Entry 3WB1 (X-ray diffraction, 2.40 A resolution); this record covers chains A and D of the 4 polymer chains in the assembly.

[Chain A (and D)]
Name: Uncharacterized protein MJ0488
Source organism: Methanocaldococcus jannaschii
Notes: chain D of this document is another copy of the same molecule, construct and numbering; everything in this record applies to it too
UniProt: Q57912 (Y488_METJA); numbering as in UniProt (aligned over 3-158)
Chain sequence (166 residues; each row starts with the number of its first residue):
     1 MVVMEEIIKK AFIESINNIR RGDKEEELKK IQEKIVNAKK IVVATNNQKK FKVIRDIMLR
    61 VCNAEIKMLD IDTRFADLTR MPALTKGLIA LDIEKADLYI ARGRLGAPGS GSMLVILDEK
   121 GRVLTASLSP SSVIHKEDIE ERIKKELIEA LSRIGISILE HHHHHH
Disordered / not traced: 1, 159-166
Sequence notes: expression tag (1-2, 159-166)

[How chain A and chain D interact]
Residue-residue contacts (41):
  V3(A) with K95(D)
  E5(A) with D92(D); I93(D); E94(D); K95(D), salt bridge
  I8(A) with D92(D); I93(D), hydrophobic
  K9(A) with D70(D); I93(D); E94(D), salt bridge
  F12(A) with D92(D); I93(D), hydrophobic
  I13(A) with I71(D), hydrophobic
  I16(A) with I71(D), hydrophobic; F75(D), hydrophobic
  D70(A) with K9(D)
  I71(A) with I13(D), hydrophobic
  D72(A) with I16(D)
  F75(A) with I16(D), hydrophobic
  L91(A) with K120(D), hydrogen bond (backbone-side chain); R122(D)
  D92(A) with E5(D); I8(D); F12(D); R122(D), salt bridge
  I93(A) with E5(D); K9(D); F12(D), hydrophobic
  E94(A) with E5(D); K9(D), salt bridge; K120(D), hydrogen bond (backbone-side chain)
  K95(A) with E5(D), salt bridge; K120(D)
  Y99(A) with K120(D), hydrogen bond
  E119(A) with K120(D)
  K120(A) with L91(D), hydrogen bond (side chain-backbone); E94(D), hydrogen bond (side chain-backbone); Y99(D), hydrogen bond; E119(D)
  R122(A) with L91(D), hydrogen bond (side chain-backbone); D92(D), salt bridge
Other interface residues (no listed pair), chain A (21 interface residues in all): I89
Other interface residues (no listed pair), chain D (23 interface residues in all): V3, M4, K67, D72, I89

[Summary]
The interface between chain A and chain D involves 21 residues on one side and 23 on the other; the contacts
include 7 hydrogen bonds and 6 salt bridges. Polar pairs include E5(A)-K95(D), K9(A)-E94(D) and
D92(A)-R122(D).
Chain A and chain D are both Uncharacterized protein MJ0488 (Methanocaldococcus jannaschii); the structure,
HcgB from Methanocaldococcus jannaschii, was determined by X-ray diffraction (same publication as 3WB0 and
3WB2).
